5HF7 - chains A and D of the 3 polymer chains in the assembly; structure by X-ray diffraction, 1.54 A resolution.

# Chain A
Molecule: G/T mismatch-specific thymine DNA glycosylase
Organism: Homo sapiens
Notes: EC 3.2.2.29
UniProtKB: Q13569 (TDG_HUMAN); residues 82-308 here = UniProt positions 82-308
Sequence (227 residues; each row starts with the number of its first residue):
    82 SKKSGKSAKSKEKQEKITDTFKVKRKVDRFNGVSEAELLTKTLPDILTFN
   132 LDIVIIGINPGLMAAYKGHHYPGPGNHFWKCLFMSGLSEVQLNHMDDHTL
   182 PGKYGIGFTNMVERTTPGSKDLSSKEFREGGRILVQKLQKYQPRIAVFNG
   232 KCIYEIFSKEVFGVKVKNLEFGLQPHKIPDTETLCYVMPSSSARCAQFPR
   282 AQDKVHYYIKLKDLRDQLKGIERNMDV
Unresolved in the structure: 82-106, 304-308
Swiss-Prot annotation at these positions:
  - cross-link (Glycyl lysine isopeptide (Lys-Gly)): Lys103 (interchain with G-Cter in SUMO2), Lys248 (interchain with G-Cter in SUMO2)
  - mutagenesis: Asn140 (N140A: Loss of DNA glycosylase activity but still able to bind DNA), Ala145 (A145G: Increased DNA glycosylase activity on G/T mispairs), His151 (H151A/Q: Increased DNA glycosylase activity on G/T mispairs), Asn191 (N191A: Reduced DNA glycosylase activity on G/T and G/U mispairs), Thr197 (T197A: Reduced DNA glycosylase activity on G/T mispairs), Arg281 (R281A: Restores the DNA-binding ability of the sumoylated form)
From the paper describing this entry:
  - binding site for the 28-nt DNA strand (chain D): Arg110, Ile139, Asn140, His151, Asn191, Ser271, Arg275, Ala277, Gln278
  - mutagenesis - R110A (4-fold): decreased catalytic activity
  - binding site for the 28-nt DNA strand: Asp109
  - conformationally variable residues (order/disorder transition): Glu116 to Thr121
  - catalytic residues: Asn140 (proposed by the authors, not directly observed)
  - mutagenesis - N140A: abolished catalytic activity on G T (citing earlier work)
  - mutagenesis - N140A (27 000-fold): decreased catalytic activity on G U (citing earlier work)
  - catalytic residues: Thr197
  - mutagenesis - T197A (32-fold): decreased catalytic activity on G T (citing earlier work)
  - contacts within the chain: Asn140-Thr197, Pro198-Arg275
  - specificity-determining residues: Ala277, Gln278

# Chain D
Molecule: 28-nt DNA strand
Sequence (28 nucleotides; row label = number of the first residue in the row):
     1 AGCTGTCCATCGCTCAXGTACAGAGCTG
Modified / non-standard residues: UF2 (1-(2-deoxy-2-fluoro-5-O-phosphono-beta-D-arabinofuranosyl)pyrimidine-2,4(1H,3H)-dione) at position 17

# How chain A and chain D interact
Pairs across the interface (41):
  Arg110(A) - DC15(D)  hydrogen bond to the phosphate
  Arg110(A) - DA16(D)  salt bridge to the phosphate
  Leu124(A) - UF2_17(D)  base contact
  Gly138(A) - UF2_17(D)  base contact
  Ile139(A) - UF2_17(D)  base contact
  Ile139(A) - DG18(D)  sugar contact
  Asn140(A) - UF2_17(D)  base contact
  Gly142(A) - UF2_17(D)  sugar contact
  Leu143(A) - DA16(D)  phosphate contact
  Ala145(A) - UF2_17(D)  base contact
  Tyr152(A) - UF2_17(D)  base contact
  Pro155(A) - DA16(D)  sugar contact
  Gly156(A) - DA16(D)  phosphate contact
  Gly156(A) - UF2_17(D)  base contact
  Asn157(A) - UF2_17(D)  base contact
  Asn191(A) - UF2_17(D)  base contact
  Pro198(A) - UF2_17(D)  sugar contact
  Gly199(A) - DG18(D)  phosphate contact
  Ser200(A) - UF2_17(D)  phosphate contact
  Ser200(A) - DG18(D)  hydrogen bond to the phosphate
  Lys201(A) - DT19(D)  base contact
  Gly231(A) - DT19(D)  phosphate contact
  Lys232(A) - DT19(D)  hydrogen bond to the phosphate
  Lys232(A) - DA20(D)  salt bridge to the phosphate
  Cys233(A) - DT19(D)  hydrogen bond to the phosphate
  Pro270(A) - DT19(D)  phosphate contact
  Ser271(A) - UF2_17(D)  base contact
  Ser271(A) - DG18(D)  phosphate contact
  Ser271(A) - DT19(D)  hydrogen bond to the phosphate
  Ser273(A) - DA16(D)  sugar contact
  Ser273(A) - UF2_17(D)  base contact
  Ser273(A) - DG18(D)  hydrogen bond to the phosphate
  Ala274(A) - DA16(D)  base contact
  Arg275(A) - DA16(D)  salt bridge to the phosphate
  Arg275(A) - DG18(D)  salt bridge to the phosphate
  Cys276(A) - DG18(D)  base contact
  Cys276(A) - DT19(D)  sugar contact
  Ala277(A) - DG18(D)  base contact
  Gln278(A) - DG18(D)  hydrogen bond to the base
  Gln278(A) - DT19(D)  hydrogen bond to the base
  Gln278(A) - DA20(D)  hydrogen bond to the sugar
Interface residues without a listed pair, chain A (34 interface residues in all): Pro141, His151, Pro153, Glu236, Phe252, Met269

# Overview
34 residues of chain A face 6 of chain D across their interface; the contacts include 9 hydrogen bonds and 4
salt bridges. Polar pairs include Gln278(A)-DG18(D), Gln278(A)-DT19(D) and Gln278(A)-DA20(D). The paper
reports catalytic residues Asn140(A) and Thr197(A); R110A of chain A reduces catalytic activity; 3
substitutions were tested in all.
Chain A is G/T mismatch-specific thymine DNA glycosylase (Homo sapiens) and chain D is a 28-nt DNA strand; the
structure, TDG enzyme-substrate complex, was determined by X-ray diffraction (same publication as 5FF8 and
5JXY).
